PDB entry 8AS8 | electron microscopy, 3.00 A resolution | chains C and E of the 5 polymer chains in the assembly

== Chain C ==
Molecule: JetB
Organism: Escherichia coli
Notes: engineered mutation(s): G added to C-terminus
Reference sequence: A0A4C9B499 (A0A4C9B499_ECOLX); residue numbers follow UniProt; this construct covers 1-249
Chain sequence (250 residues; each row starts with the number of its first residue):
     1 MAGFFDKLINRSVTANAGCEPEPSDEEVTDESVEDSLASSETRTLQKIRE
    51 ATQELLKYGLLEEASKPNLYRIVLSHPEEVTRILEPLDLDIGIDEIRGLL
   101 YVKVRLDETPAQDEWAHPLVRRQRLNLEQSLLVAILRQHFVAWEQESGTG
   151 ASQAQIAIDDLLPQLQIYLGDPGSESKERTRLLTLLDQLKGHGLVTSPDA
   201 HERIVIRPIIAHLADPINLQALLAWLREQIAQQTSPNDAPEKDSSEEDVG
Unresolved in the structure: 1-39, 235-250
Differences from the reference sequence: conflict Ala2 (Thr in A0A4C9B499), Lys7 (Arg in A0A4C9B499), Asp35 (Glu in A0A4C9B499), Gln46 (Lys in A0A4C9B499), Pro240 (Arg in A0A4C9B499); insertion (250)

== Chain E ==
Molecule: JetA
Organism: Escherichia coli
Notes: engineered mutation(s): MAHHHHHHHHHHGGSSAWSHPQFEKGGGSGGGSGGGSWSHPQFEKLEVLFQGPAA tag added at N-terminus; G added to C-terminus
Reference sequence: A0A4V3QHV5 (A0A4V3QHV5_ECOLX); residue numbers follow UniProt; this construct covers 1-498
Chain sequence (554 residues; each row starts with the number of its first residue; numbers below 1 keep their minus sign (Met-54 is residue -54)):
   -54 MAHHHHHHHHHHGGSSAWSHPQFEKGGGSGGGSGGGSWSHPQFEKLEVLF
    -4 QGPAAMEENTRQRTENYISAKNQHPAWILLATRRAPLVLSCLKTLFEKSH
    46 DGIPLEEAIQSLSSILIEHVSQEQYDINQDNPFLQASRELREWIKRRLIV
    96 ERDGRIFATDALEVAITFVESLDNRFMTSTASRLSTVQREIENLETRLNP
   146 NPANRVATLRRRISELERELQEAEAGHIEVLETHQAVEHIRDVYNLASSL
   196 RADFRRVEDSWREADRALRQSIIGEQYHRGDIVERLLNDQDALLNTPEGR
   246 VFDSFQQQLRQSSELKAMSERLRVILSHPSASDALNRLQRHDLRWLVKRL
   296 VDESQTVLQARARSERDVRGFMKTGLAAEHHRVGHLLNEFLNLALKLDWQ
   346 RQMIRKQEVPLPAVGVAVTGIPAIERLRFKEVDDEAEQTLDLSNHAADLT
   396 QIGDDFWDAFNGLDREVLIQQTLQLLAKENRPVGLAELAELLPPAHDLET
   446 FAVWIGMAREAGIEVIDSQREFAELSDGEGRRWRFNLPTTGLESQALMDI
   496 DWEG
Unresolved in the structure: -54 to 0, 499
Differences from the reference sequence: initiating methionine (-54); expression tag (-53 to 0); conflict Asp187 (Glu in A0A4V3QHV5), Glu435 (Ala in A0A4V3QHV5); insertion (499)

== Interface between chain C and chain E ==
Pairs across the interface - 102 pairs, chain C then chain E:
  Leu56(C) - Ala362(E)
  Leu56(C) - Val363(E)  hydrogen bond (backbone-backbone)
  Lys57(C) - Ala362(E)
  Gly59(C) - Gly360(E)
  Gly59(C) - Val361(E)
  Gly59(C) - Ala362(E)
  Leu89(C) - Val363(E)  hydrophobic
  Ile96(C) - Thr319(E)
  Ile96(C) - Leu321(E)  hydrophobic
  Arg97(C) - Leu321(E)
  Arg97(C) - Glu324(E)  salt bridge
  Val102(C) - Val359(E)
  Val102(C) - Gly360(E)  hydrogen bond (backbone-backbone)
  Val102(C) - Val361(E)  hydrogen bond (backbone-backbone)
  Lys103(C) - Ala358(E)
  Glu114(C) - Pro357(E)
  Glu114(C) - Ala358(E)  hydrogen bond (side chain-backbone)
  Trp115(C) - Leu356(E)  hydrogen bond (side chain-backbone)
  Trp115(C) - Pro357(E)
  Trp115(C) - Ala358(E)  hydrophobic
  Val120(C) - Val361(E)  hydrophobic
  Arg121(C) - Thr364(E)  hydrogen bond (side chain-backbone)
  Arg122(C) - Val359(E)
  Arg122(C) - Gly360(E)  hydrogen bond (side chain-backbone)
  Arg124(C) - Glu353(E)  salt bridge
  Arg124(C) - Val354(E)  hydrogen bond (side chain-backbone)
  Arg124(C) - Pro355(E)
  Leu125(C) - Gln352(E)
  Leu125(C) - Glu353(E)
  Leu125(C) - Val354(E)  hydrogen bond (backbone-backbone)
  Leu125(C) - Leu356(E)  hydrophobic
  Asn126(C) - Arg350(E)  hydrogen bond (side chain-backbone)
  Asn126(C) - Lys351(E)
  Asn126(C) - Gln352(E)
  Asn126(C) - Val354(E)
  Leu127(C) - Leu342(E)  hydrophobic
  Leu127(C) - Trp344(E)  hydrophobic
  Leu127(C) - Ile349(E)
  Leu127(C) - Arg350(E)  hydrogen bond (backbone-backbone)
  Leu127(C) - Gln352(E)  hydrogen bond (backbone-backbone)
  Leu127(C) - Val354(E)  hydrophobic
  Glu128(C) - Trp344(E)
  Glu128(C) - Arg350(E)  hydrogen bond (backbone-backbone)
  Glu128(C) - Lys351(E)  salt bridge
  Ser130(C) - Val354(E)
  Ser130(C) - Leu356(E)
  Ala134(C) - Leu332(E)
  Ala134(C) - Phe335(E)  hydrophobic
  Ala134(C) - Leu336(E)  hydrophobic
  Arg137(C) - Glu324(E)  salt bridge
  Arg137(C) - Val328(E)
  Arg137(C) - Leu332(E)
  Gln138(C) - Leu332(E)
  Gln138(C) - Leu336(E)
  Val141(C) - His325(E)
  Glu144(C) - Leu321(E)
  Glu144(C) - His325(E)
  Gln145(C) - Arg214(E)  hydrogen bond (backbone-side chain)
  Gln145(C) - Ile218(E)
  Gln145(C) - Phe316(E)
  Glu146(C) - Arg211(E)
  Ser147(C) - Arg214(E)  hydrogen bond (backbone-side chain)
  Gly148(C) - Asp312(E)
  Thr149(C) - Asp312(E)  hydrogen bond (backbone-side chain)
  Ile167(C) - Leu340(E)  hydrophobic
  Tyr168(C) - Leu336(E)  hydrogen bond (side chain-backbone)
  Tyr168(C) - Ala339(E)  hydrophobic
  Tyr168(C) - Trp344(E)
  Leu169(C) - Trp344(E)  hydrophobic
  Leu169(C) - Gln345(E)
  His201(C) - Phe78(E)
  His201(C) - Leu79(E)
  Glu202(C) - Leu79(E)
  Arg203(C) - Arg86(E)
  Leu213(C) - Leu356(E)
  Leu213(C) - Pro357(E)
  Leu213(C) - Val359(E)  hydrophobic
  Pro216(C) - Arg327(E)
  Pro216(C) - Val328(E)
  Pro216(C) - Leu331(E)
  Asn218(C) - Leu356(E)
  Asn218(C) - Pro357(E)
  Leu219(C) - Leu331(E)  hydrophobic
  Leu219(C) - Leu332(E)  hydrophobic
  Gln220(C) - Arg327(E)  hydrogen bond
  Leu222(C) - Phe335(E)  hydrophobic
  Leu222(C) - Val354(E)  hydrophobic
  Leu222(C) - Pro355(E)
  Leu223(C) - Glu334(E)
  Leu223(C) - Phe335(E)  hydrophobic
  Leu223(C) - Leu338(E)  hydrophobic
  Trp225(C) - Gln352(E)
  Trp225(C) - Glu353(E)
  Trp225(C) - Pro355(E)  hydrophobic
  Leu226(C) - Phe335(E)  hydrophobic
  Leu226(C) - Leu338(E)  hydrophobic
  Leu226(C) - Leu342(E)  hydrophobic
  Arg227(C) - Leu338(E)
  Gln229(C) - Gln352(E)  hydrogen bond
  Ile230(C) - Lys341(E)
  Ile230(C) - Leu342(E)  hydrophobic
  Gln233(C) - Lys341(E)  hydrogen bond (side chain-backbone)
Also at the interface, not in a pair above, chain C (60 interface residues in all): Tyr58, Tyr101, Val104, Leu119, Leu131, Ile135, Asp159, Gln164, Ile209, His212, Ala214, Ala221
Also at the interface, not in a pair above, chain E (47 interface residues in all): Ser82, Arg83, Gln215, Arg311, Asn337

== In short ==
60 residues of chain C face 47 of chain E across their interface, with 20 hydrogen bonds and 4 salt bridges.
Among the polar pairs are Arg97(C)-Glu324(E), Arg124(C)-Glu353(E) and Glu128(C)-Lys351(E).
Chain C is JetB and chain E is JetA, both from Escherichia coli; the structure, E. coli Wadjet JetABC monomer,
was determined by electron microscopy (same publication as 8BFN).
